5AOC - chain A; structure by X-ray diffraction, 1.79 A resolution.

== Chain A ==
Protein: Esterase
Organism: Thermogutta terrifontis
Notes: EC 3.1.1.1
Chain sequence (286 residues; each row starts with the number of its first residue):
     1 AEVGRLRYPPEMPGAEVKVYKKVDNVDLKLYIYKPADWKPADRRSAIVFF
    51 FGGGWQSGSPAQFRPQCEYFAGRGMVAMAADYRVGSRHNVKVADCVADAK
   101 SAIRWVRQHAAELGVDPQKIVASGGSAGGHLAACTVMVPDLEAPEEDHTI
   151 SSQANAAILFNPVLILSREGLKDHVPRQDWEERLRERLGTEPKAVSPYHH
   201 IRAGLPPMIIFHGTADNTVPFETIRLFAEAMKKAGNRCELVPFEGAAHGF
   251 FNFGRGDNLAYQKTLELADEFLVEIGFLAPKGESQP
Not modelled in the structure: 172-176, 283-286
Residues lining bound ligands: pentanoic acid (LEA): V3, G52, G53, G54, Q62, S126, A127, T218, H248
What the authors report for this chain:
  - binding site for pentanoic acid: G53, G54, S126, A127
  - specificity-determining residues: V3 (proposed by the authors, not directly observed)

== Summary ==
Bound to chain A: pentanoic acid. From the paper: a binding site for pentanoic acid at G53, G54 and S126 among
others; the specificity determinant V3.
Chain A is Esterase (Thermogutta terrifontis); the structure, The structure of a novel thermophilic esterase
from the Planctomycetes species, Thermogutta terrifontis, Est2-valerate bound, was determined by X-ray
diffraction (same publication as 5AO9, 5AOA and 5AOB).
